PDB entry 6TA6 | electron microscopy, 3.20 A resolution | chains I and K of the 12 polymer chains in the assembly

== Chain I ==
Name: MexA family multidrug efflux RND transporter periplasmic adaptor subunit
Organism: Pseudomonas aeruginosa
UniProtKB: A0A2V3GTR8 (A0A2V3GTR8_PSEAI); residues 1-360 here correspond to UniProt positions 83-442 (UniProt number = residue number + 82)
Amino-acid sequence (366 residues; each row starts with the number of its first residue):
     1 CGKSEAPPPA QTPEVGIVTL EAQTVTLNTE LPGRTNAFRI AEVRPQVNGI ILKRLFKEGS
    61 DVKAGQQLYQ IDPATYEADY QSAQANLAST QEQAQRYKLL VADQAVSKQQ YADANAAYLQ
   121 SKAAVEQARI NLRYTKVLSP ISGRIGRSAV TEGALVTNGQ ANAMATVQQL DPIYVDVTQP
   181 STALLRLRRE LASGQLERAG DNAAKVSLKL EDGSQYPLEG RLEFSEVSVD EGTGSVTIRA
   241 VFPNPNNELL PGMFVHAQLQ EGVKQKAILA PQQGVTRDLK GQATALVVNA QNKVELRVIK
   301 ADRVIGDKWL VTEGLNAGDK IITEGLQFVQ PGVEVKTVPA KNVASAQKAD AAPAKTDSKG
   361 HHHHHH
Not modelled in the structure: 344-366
Sequence notes: expression tag (361-366)

== Chain K ==
Name: Efflux pump membrane transporter
Organism: Pseudomonas aeruginosa
UniProtKB: A0A069Q9M6 (A0A069Q9M6_PSEAI); residues 1-1046 here = UniProt positions 1-1046
Amino-acid sequence (1052 residues; each row starts with the number of its first residue):
     1 MSKFFIDRPI FAWVIALVIM LAGGLSILSL PVNQYPAIAP PAIAVQVSYP GASAETVQDT
    61 VVQVIEQQMN GIDNLRYISS ESNSDGSMTI TVTFEQGTDP DIAQVQVQNK LQLATPLLPQ
   121 EVQRQGIRVT KAVKNFLMVV GVVSTDGSMT KEDLSNYIVS NIQDPLSRTK GVGDFQVFGS
   181 QYSMRIWLDP AKLNSYQLTP GDVSSAIQAQ NVQISSGQLG GLPAVKGQQL NATIIGKTRL
   241 QTAEQFENIL LKVNPDGSQV RLKDVADVGL GGQDYSINAQ FNGSPASGIA IKLATGANAL
   301 DTAKAIRQTI ANLEPFMPQG MKVVYPYDTT PVVSASIHEV VKTLGEAILL VFLVMYLFLQ
   361 NFRATLIPTI AVPVVLLGTF GVLAAFGFSI NTLTMFGMVL AIGLLVDDAI VVVENVERVM
   421 AEEGLSPREA ARKSMGQIQG ALVGIAMVLS AVFLPMAFFG GSTGVIYRQF SITIVSAMAL
   481 SVIVALILTP ALCATMLKPI EKGDHGEHKG GFFGWFNRMF LSTTHGYERG VASILKHRAP
   541 YLLIYVVIVA GMIWMFTRIP TAFLPDEDQG VLFAQVQTPP GSSAERTQVV VDSMREYLLE
   601 KESSSVSSVF TVTGFNFAGR GQSSGMAFIM LKPWEERPGG ENSVFELAKR AQMHFFSFKD
   661 AMVFAFAPPS VLELGNATGF DLFLQDQAGV GHEVLLQARN KFLMLAAQNP ALQRVRPNGM
   721 SDEPQYKLEI DDEKASALGV SLADINSTVS IAWGSSYVND FIDRGRVKRV YLQGRPDARM
   781 NPDDLSKWYV RNDKGEMVPF NAFATGKWEY GSPKLERYNG VPAMEILGEP APGLSSGDAM
   841 AAVEEIVKQL PKGVGYSWTG LSYEERLSGS QAPALYALSL LVVFLCLAAL YESWSIPFSV
   901 MLVVPLGVIG ALLATSMRGL SNDVFFQVGL LTTIGLSAKN AILIVEFAKE LHEQGKGIVE
   961 AAIEACRMRL RPIVMTSLAF ILGVVPLAIS TGAGSGSQHA IGTGVIGGMV TATVLAIFWV
  1021 PLFYVAVSTL FKDEASKQQA SVEKGQHHHH HH
Not modelled in the structure: 1031-1052
Sequence notes: expression tag (1047-1052)
Reported in the primary citation:
  - mutagenesis - D407N: abolished catalytic activity

== How chain I and chain K interact ==
Pairs across the interface (6; chain I residue first):
  Pro32(I) with Glu733(K)
  Arg34(I) with Ala737(K); Leu738(K)
  Glu211(I) with Lys734(K), salt bridge
  Phe254(I) with Ala737(K), hydrophobic
  His256(I) with Glu733(K), salt bridge

== In short ==
5 residues of chain I and 4 residues of chain K are in contact; the contacts include 2 salt bridges. Polar
contacts include Glu211(I)-Lys734(K) and His256(I)-Glu733(K). From the paper: D407N of chain K abolishes
catalytic activity.
Chain I is MexA family multidrug efflux RND transporter periplasmic adaptor subunit and chain K is Efflux pump
membrane transporter, both from Pseudomonas aeruginosa; the structure, MexAB assembly of the Pseudomonas
MexAB-OprM efflux pump reconstituted in nanodiscs, was determined by electron microscopy, deposited together
with 6T7S and 6TA5.
